9N5F - chains N and A of the 13 polymer chains in the assembly; structure by X-ray diffraction, 3.60 A resolution.

Chain N:
Molecule: Non-template strand DNA
Sequence (18 nucleotides; row label = number of the first residue in the row):
     1 TCAGCGAGAG AGAGAAGG
Disordered / not traced: 1, 17-18

Chain A:
Molecule: DNA-directed RNA polymerase II subunit RPB1
From: Saccharomyces cerevisiae S288C
Notes: EC 2.7.7.6
Reference sequence: P04050 (RPB1_YEAST); residue numbers follow UniProt; this construct covers 1-1733
Sequence (1733 residues; each row starts with the number of its first residue):
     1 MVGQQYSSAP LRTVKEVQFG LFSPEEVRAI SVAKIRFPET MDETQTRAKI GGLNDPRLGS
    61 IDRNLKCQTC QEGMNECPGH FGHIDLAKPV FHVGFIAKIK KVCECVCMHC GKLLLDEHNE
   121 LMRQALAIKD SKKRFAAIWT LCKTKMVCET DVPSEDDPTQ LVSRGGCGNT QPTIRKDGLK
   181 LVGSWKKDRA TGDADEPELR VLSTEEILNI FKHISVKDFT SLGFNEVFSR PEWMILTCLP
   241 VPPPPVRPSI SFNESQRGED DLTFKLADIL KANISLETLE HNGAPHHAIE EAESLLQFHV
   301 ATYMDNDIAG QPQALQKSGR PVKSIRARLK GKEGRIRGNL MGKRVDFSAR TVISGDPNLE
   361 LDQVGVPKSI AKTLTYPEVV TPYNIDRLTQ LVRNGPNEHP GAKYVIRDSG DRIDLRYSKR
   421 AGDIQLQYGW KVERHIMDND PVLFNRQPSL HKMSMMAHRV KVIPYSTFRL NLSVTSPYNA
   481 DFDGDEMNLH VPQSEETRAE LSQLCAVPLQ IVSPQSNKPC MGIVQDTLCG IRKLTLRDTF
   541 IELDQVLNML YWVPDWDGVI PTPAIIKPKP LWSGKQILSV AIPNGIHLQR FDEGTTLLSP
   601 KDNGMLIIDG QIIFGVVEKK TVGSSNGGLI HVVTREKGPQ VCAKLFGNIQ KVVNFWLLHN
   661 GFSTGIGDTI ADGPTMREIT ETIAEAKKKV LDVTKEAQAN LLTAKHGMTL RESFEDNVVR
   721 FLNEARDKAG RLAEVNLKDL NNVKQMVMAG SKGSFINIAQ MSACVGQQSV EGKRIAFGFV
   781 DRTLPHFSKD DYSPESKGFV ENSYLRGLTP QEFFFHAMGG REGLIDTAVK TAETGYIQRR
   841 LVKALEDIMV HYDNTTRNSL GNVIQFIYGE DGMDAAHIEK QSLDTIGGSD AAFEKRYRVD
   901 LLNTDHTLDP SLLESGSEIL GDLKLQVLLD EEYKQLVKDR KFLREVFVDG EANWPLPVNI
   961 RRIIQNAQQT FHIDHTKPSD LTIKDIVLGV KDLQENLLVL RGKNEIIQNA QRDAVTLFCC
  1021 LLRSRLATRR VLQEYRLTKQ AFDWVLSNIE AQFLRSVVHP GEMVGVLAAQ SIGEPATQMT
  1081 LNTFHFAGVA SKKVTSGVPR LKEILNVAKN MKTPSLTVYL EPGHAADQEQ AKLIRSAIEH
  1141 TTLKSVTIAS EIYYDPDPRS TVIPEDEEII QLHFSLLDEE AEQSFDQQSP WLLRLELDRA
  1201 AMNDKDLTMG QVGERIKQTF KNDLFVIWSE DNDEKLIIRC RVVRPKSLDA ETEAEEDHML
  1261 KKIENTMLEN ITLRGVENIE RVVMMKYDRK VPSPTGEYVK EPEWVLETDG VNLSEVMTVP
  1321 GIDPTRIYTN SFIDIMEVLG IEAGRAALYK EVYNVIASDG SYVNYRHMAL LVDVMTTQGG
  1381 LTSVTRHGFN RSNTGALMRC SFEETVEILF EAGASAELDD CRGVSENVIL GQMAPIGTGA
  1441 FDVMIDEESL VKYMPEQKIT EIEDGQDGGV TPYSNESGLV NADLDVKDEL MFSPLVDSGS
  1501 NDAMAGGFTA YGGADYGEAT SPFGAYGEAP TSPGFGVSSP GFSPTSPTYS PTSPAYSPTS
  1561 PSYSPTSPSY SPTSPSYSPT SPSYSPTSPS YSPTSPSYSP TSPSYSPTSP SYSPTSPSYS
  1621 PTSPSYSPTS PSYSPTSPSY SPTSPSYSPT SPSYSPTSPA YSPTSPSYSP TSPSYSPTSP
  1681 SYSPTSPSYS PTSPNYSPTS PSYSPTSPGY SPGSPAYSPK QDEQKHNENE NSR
Disordered / not traced: 1-2, 154-160, 187-198, 250-256, 1082-1091, 1177-1186, 1244-1256, 1447-1733
Ion coordination: Zn2+ site 1: Cys-67, Cys-70, Cys-77, His-80; Zn2+ site 2: Cys-107, Cys-167; Mg2+: Asp-483, Asp-485 (shared with 2 residues of chain R)
Curated features (UniProtKB/Swiss-Prot):
  - region: Pro-248 to Asp-260 (Lid loop), Asn-306 to Lys-323 (Rudder loop), Pro-810 to Glu-822 (Bridging helix)
  - binding site (Zn(2+)): Cys-67, Cys-70, Cys-77, His-80, Cys-107, Cys-110, Cys-148, Cys-167
  - binding site (Mg(2+)): Asp-481, Asp-483, Asp-485
  - modified residue: Thr-1471 (Phosphothreonine)
  - cross-link (Glycyl lysine isopeptide (Lys-Gly)): Lys-695 (interchain with G-Cter in ubiquitin), Lys-1246 (interchain with G-Cter in ubiquitin), Lys-1350 (interchain with G-Cter in ubiquitin)

Chain N / chain A interface:
Residue-residue contacts (7):
  DG4(N) with Asn-1110(A), phosphate contact
  DC5(N) with Lys-1109(A), salt bridge to the phosphate; His-1387(A), phosphate contact
  DA7(N) with Lys-101(A), salt bridge to the phosphate
  DG8(N) with Lys-100(A), salt bridge to the phosphate; Trp-139(A), phosphate contact; Arg-175(A), salt bridge to the phosphate
Interface residues without a listed pair, chain N (6 interface residues in all): DG6, DA9
Interface residues without a listed pair, chain A (9 interface residues in all): Val-1107, Arg-1391

Overview:
The interface between chain N and chain A involves 6 residues on one side and 9 on the other, with 4 salt
bridges. Among the polar pairs are DC5(N)/Lys-1109(A), DA7(N)/Lys-101(A) and DG8(N)/Lys-100(A). UniProt lists
8 Zn2+-binding residues and 3 Mg2+-binding residues on chain A.
Chain N is Non-template strand DNA and chain A is DNA-directed RNA polymerase II subunit RPB1 (Saccharomyces
cerevisiae S288C); the structure, RNA polymerase II elongation complex with 8-oxoG in syn-conformation with
added AMP, was determined by X-ray diffraction together with 9N5B, 9N5C, 9N5D, 9N5E and 9N5G from the same
study.
